9DWI - chains J and L of the 12 polymer chains in the assembly; structure by electron microscopy, 3.30 A resolution.

Chain J:
Molecule: 601 J strand (non-damaged strand)
Sequence (147 nucleotides; numbered 1 to 147; the number before each row is that of its first residue):
     1 ATCGGATGTA TATATCTGAC ACGTGCCTGG AGACTAGGGA GTAATCCCCT TGGCGGTTAA
    61 AACGCGGGGG ACAGCGCGTA CGTGCGTTTA AGCGGTGCTA GAGCTGTCTA CGACCAATTG
   121 AGCGGCCTCG GCACCGGGAT TCTCGAT

Chain L:
Molecule: DNA polymerase beta
Organism: Homo sapiens
Notes: EC 2.7.7.7, 4.2.99.-
Reference sequence: P06746 (DPOLB_HUMAN); residue numbers follow UniProt; this construct covers 1-335
Chain sequence (335 residues; each row starts with the number of its first residue):
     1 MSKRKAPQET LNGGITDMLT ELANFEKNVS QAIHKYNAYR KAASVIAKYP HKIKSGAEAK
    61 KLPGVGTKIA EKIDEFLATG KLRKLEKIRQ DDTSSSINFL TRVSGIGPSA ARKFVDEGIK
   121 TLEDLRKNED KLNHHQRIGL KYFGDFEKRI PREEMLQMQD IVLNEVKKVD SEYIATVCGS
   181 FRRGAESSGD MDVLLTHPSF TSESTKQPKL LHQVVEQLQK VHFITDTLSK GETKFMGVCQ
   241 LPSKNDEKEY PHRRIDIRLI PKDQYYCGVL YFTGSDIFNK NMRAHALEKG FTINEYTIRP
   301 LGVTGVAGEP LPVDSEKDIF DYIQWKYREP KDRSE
Unresolved in the structure: 1-10, 205-206
Swiss-Prot annotation at these positions:
  - region: Arg-183 to Asp-192 (DNA-binding)
  - active site: Lys-72 (Nucleophile)
  - binding site (K(+)): Lys-60, Leu-62, Val-65, Thr-101, Val-103, Ile-106
  - binding site (Na(+)): Lys-60, Leu-62, Val-65, Thr-101, Val-103, Ile-106
  - binding site (dATP): Arg-149, Ser-180, Arg-183, Gly-189, Asp-190
  - binding site (dCTP): Arg-149, Ser-180, Arg-183, Gly-189, Asp-190
  - binding site (dGTP): Arg-149, Ser-180, Arg-183, Gly-189, Asp-190, Asp-192
  - binding site (dTTP): Arg-149, Ser-180, Arg-183, Gly-189, Asp-190
  - binding site (Mg(2+)): Asp-190, Asp-192, Asp-256
  - modified residue: Lys-72 (N6-acetyllysine), Arg-83 (Omega-N-methylarginine), Arg-152 (Omega-N-methylarginine)
  - cross-link (Glycyl lysine isopeptide (Lys-Gly)): Lys-41 (interchain with G-Cter in ubiquitin), Lys-61 (interchain with G-Cter in ubiquitin), Lys-81 (interchain with G-Cter in ubiquitin)
  - natural variant: Leu-22 (L22P: Found in a gastric cancer sample; uncertain significance), Tyr-39 (Y39C: Found in a gastric cancer sample; uncertain significance), Gly-118 (G118V: Decreased DNA-directed DNA polymerase activity), Arg-137 (R137Q: Decreased function in base-excision repair), Arg-149 (R149I: Decreased DNA-directed DNA polymerase activity), Asp-160 (D160N: Found in a gastric cancer sample; uncertain significance), Cys-239 (C239R: Found in a gastric cancer sample; uncertain significance), Lys-289 (K289M: Found in a colon cancer sample; uncertain significance), Asn-294 (N294D: Found in a gastric cancer sample; uncertain significance), Glu-295 (E295K: Found in a gastric cancer sample; uncertain significance)
  - mutagenesis: Phe-25 (F25W: No effect on 5'-dRP lyase activity. Decreased ssDNA binding), His-34 (H34G: Decreased 5'-dRP lyase activity. Decreased ssDNA binding), Lys-35 (K35A: Decreased 5'-dRP lyase activity. Decreased ssDNA binding. Loss of 5'-dRP lyase activity; when associated with A-68 and A-72. Decreased ssDNA binding; when associated with A-68 and A-72 ...), Tyr-39 (Y39F: No effect on 5'-dRP lyase activity; Y39Q: Abolishes DNA polymerase and 5'-dRP lyase activity), Lys-41 (K41R: Abolishes ubiquitination; when associated with R-61 and R-81), Lys-60 (K60A: Decreased 5'-dRP lyase activity. Decreased ssDNA binding), Lys-61 (K61R: Abolishes ubiquitination; when associated with R-41 and R-81), Lys-68 (K68A: No effect on 5'-dRP lyase activity. Decreased ssDNA binding. Loss of 5'-dRP lyase activity; when associated with A-35 and A-72. Decreased ssDNA binding; when associated with A-35 and A-72 ...), Glu-71 (E71Q: No effect on 5'-dRP lyase activity. No effect on structure shown by circular dichroism. No effect on ssDNA binding), Lys-72 (K72A: Severely reduced 5'-dRP lyase activity. Does not affect ssDNA binding. Loss of 5'-dRP lyase activity; when associated with A-35 and A-68. Decreased ssDNA binding ...), Glu-75 (E75A: Slightly decreased 5'-dRP lyase activity. Decreased ssDNA binding. No effect on structure shown by circular dichroism), Lys-81 (K81R: Abolishes ubiquitination; when associated with R-41 and R-61), 5 further mutagenesis entries in UniProt

Chain J / chain L interface:
Residue-residue contacts (11):
  DG29(J) with His-34(L), stacking on the base
  DG30(J) with His-34(L), salt bridge to the phosphate
  DG32(J) with Tyr-296(L), phosphate contact
  DA33(J) with Thr-233(L), phosphate contact; Lys-234(L), hydrogen bond to the phosphate
  DC34(J) with Ser-229(L), phosphate contact; Thr-233(L), hydrogen bond to the phosphate; Lys-234(L), sugar contact
  DT35(J) with Ser-229(L), phosphate contact; Lys-230(L), hydrogen bond to the phosphate; Gly-231(L), hydrogen bond to the phosphate
Also at the interface, not in a pair above, chain J (7 interface residues in all): DA36
Also at the interface, not in a pair above, chain L (10 interface residues in all): Asn-37, His-134, Tyr-271

In short:
Chain J and chain L form an interface of 7 and 10 residues respectively; the contacts include 4 hydrogen
bonds, 1 salt bridge and 1 aromatic stacking contact. Polar pairs include DA33(J)/Lys-234(L),
DC34(J)/Thr-233(L) and DT35(J)/Lys-230(L).
Here chain J is 601 J strand (non-damaged strand) and chain L is DNA polymerase beta (Homo sapiens). Entry
9DWI (DNA Polymerase Beta bound to a nucleosome containing a 1-nt gap at SHL-4.5 (State 3, composite)) was
determined by electron microscopy.
